PDB entry 8IXB | electron microscopy, 4.20 A resolution (low resolution: residue-level contacts below are approximate; hydrogen-bond / salt-bridge calls are withheld) | chains U and k of the 12 polymer chains in the assembly

== Chain U ==
Molecule: Tubulin beta-2A chain
Source organism: Mus musculus
Reference sequence: Q7TMM9 (TBB2A_MOUSE); numbering as in UniProt (aligned over 1-445)
Amino-acid sequence (457 residues; row label = number of the first residue in the row):
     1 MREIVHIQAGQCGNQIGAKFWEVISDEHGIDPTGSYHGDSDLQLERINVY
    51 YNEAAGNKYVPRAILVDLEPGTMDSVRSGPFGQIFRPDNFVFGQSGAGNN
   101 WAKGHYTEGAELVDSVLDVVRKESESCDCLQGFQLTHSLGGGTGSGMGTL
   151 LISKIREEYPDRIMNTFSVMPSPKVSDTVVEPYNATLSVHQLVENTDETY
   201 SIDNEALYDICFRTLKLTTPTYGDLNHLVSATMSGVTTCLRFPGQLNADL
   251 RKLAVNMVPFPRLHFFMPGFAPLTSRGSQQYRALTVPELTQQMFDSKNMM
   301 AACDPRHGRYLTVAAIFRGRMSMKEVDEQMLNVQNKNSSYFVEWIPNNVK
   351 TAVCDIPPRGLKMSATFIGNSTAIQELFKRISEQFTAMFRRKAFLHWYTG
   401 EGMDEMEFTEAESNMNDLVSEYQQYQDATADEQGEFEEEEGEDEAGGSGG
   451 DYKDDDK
Unresolved in the structure: 427-457
Sequence notes: expression tag (446-457)
Ligand contacts:
  - phosphomethylphosphonic acid guanylate ester (G2P): Gly10, Gln11, Cys12, Gln15, Asp67, Glu69, Asn99, Ser138, Gly140, Thr143, Gly144, Asp177, Thr178, Asn204, Leu207, Tyr222, Asn226
  - GTP (guanosine-5'-triphosphate): Leu246, Asn247, Lys252
UniProt features mapped onto this chain:
  - motif: Met1 to Ile4 (MREI motif)
  - binding site (GTP): Gln11, Glu69, Ser138, Gly142, Thr143, Gly144, Asn204, Asn226
  - binding site (Mg(2+)): Glu69
  - modified residue: Ser40 (Phosphoserine), Lys58 (N6-acetyllysine), Ser172 (Phosphoserine), Thr285 (Phosphothreonine), Thr290 (Phosphothreonine), Arg318 (Omega-N-methylarginine), Glu438 (5-glutamyl polyglutamate)
  - cross-link (Glycyl lysine isopeptide (Lys-Gly)): Lys58 (interchain with G-Cter in ubiquitin), Lys324 (interchain with G-Cter in ubiquitin)

== Chain k ==
Molecule: Kinesin-1 heavy chain
Source organism: Homo sapiens
Reference sequence: P33176 (KINH_HUMAN); residue numbers follow UniProt; this construct covers 1-349
Amino-acid sequence (372 residues; row label = number of the first residue in the row; numbers below 1 keep their minus sign (Met-22 is residue -22)):
   -22 MGSSHHHHHHSSGLVPRGSHMASMADLAECNIKVMCRFRPLNESEVNRGD
    28 KYIAKFQGEDTVVIASKPYAFDRVFQSSTSQEQVYNDCAKKIVKDVLEGY
    78 NGTIFAYGQTSSGKTHTMEGKLHDPEGMGIIPRIVQDIFNYIYSMDENLE
   128 FHIKVSYFEIYLDKIRDLLDVSKTNLSVHEDKNRVPYVKGCTERFVCSPD
   178 EVMDTIDEGKSNRHVAVTNMNEHSSRSHSIFLINVKQENTQTEQKLSGKL
   228 YLVDLAGSAKVSKTGAEGAVLDEAKNINKSLSALGNVISALAEGSTYVPY
   278 RDSKMTRILQDSLGGNCRTTIVICCSPSSYNESETKSTLLFGQRAKTIKN
   328 TVCVNVELTAEQWKKKYEKEKE
Unresolved in the structure: -22 to 4, 330-349
Sequence notes: initiating methionine (-22); expression tag (-21 to 0); conflict Ala236 (Glu in P33176)
Ligand contacts: ATP (adenosine-5'-triphosphate): Arg14, Arg16, Pro17, Asn19, Gly85, Gln86, Thr87, Ser88, Ser89, Gly90, Lys91, Thr92, His93, Asn198, His200, Ser202, Arg203, Leu232, Ala233, Gly234
UniProt features mapped onto this chain:
  - binding site (ATP): Gly85 to Thr92
  - modified residue: Ala2 (N-acetylalanine)
  - cross-link: Lys213 (Glycyl lysine isopeptide (Lys-Gly) (interchain with G-Cter in SUMO2))

== How chain U and chain k interact ==
Contacting residue pairs (19):
  Glu157(U) - Lys141(k)
  Glu157(U) - Asn152(k)
  Pro261(U) - Asp279(k)
  Arg262(U) - Tyr274(k)
  Arg262(U) - Arg278(k)
  Met406(U) - Glu157(k)
  Met406(U) - Asp158(k)
  Met406(U) - Lys159(k)
  Thr409(U) - Arg161(k)
  Glu410(U) - His156(k)
  Glu410(U) - Glu157(k)
  Ser413(U) - Glu157(k)
  Asn416(U) - Arg161(k)
  Asp417(U) - Tyr274(k)
  Asp417(U) - Arg278(k)
  Ser420(U) - Tyr274(k)
  Glu421(U) - Tyr274(k)
  Gln424(U) - Ser272(k)
  Gln424(U) - Tyr274(k)
Also at the interface, not in a pair above, chain U (15 interface residues in all): Glu194, Glu412, Leu418
Also at the interface, not in a pair above, chain k (13 interface residues in all): Thr273, Pro276

== Summary ==
15 residues of chain U face 13 of chain k across their interface. Bound to chain U: GTP and
phosphomethylphosphonic acid guanylate ester. Bound to chain k: ATP.
Here chain U is Tubulin beta-2A chain (Mus musculus) and chain k is Kinesin-1 heavy chain (Homo sapiens).
Entry 8IXB (GMPCPP-Alpha1A/Beta2A-microtubule decorated with kinesin seam region) was determined by electron
microscopy (same publication as 8IXA, 8IXD, 8IXE, 8IXF and 8IXG).
